PDB entry 7T4P | electron microscopy, 3.62 A resolution | chains A and B of the 9 polymer chains in the assembly

# Chain A
Name: Particulate methane monooxygenase alpha subunit
From: Methylococcus capsulatus str. Bath
Notes: EC 1.14.18.3
UniProtKB: G1UBD1 (PMOB_METCA); residues 1-414 here = UniProt positions 1-414
Sequence (414 residues; row label = number of the first residue in the row):
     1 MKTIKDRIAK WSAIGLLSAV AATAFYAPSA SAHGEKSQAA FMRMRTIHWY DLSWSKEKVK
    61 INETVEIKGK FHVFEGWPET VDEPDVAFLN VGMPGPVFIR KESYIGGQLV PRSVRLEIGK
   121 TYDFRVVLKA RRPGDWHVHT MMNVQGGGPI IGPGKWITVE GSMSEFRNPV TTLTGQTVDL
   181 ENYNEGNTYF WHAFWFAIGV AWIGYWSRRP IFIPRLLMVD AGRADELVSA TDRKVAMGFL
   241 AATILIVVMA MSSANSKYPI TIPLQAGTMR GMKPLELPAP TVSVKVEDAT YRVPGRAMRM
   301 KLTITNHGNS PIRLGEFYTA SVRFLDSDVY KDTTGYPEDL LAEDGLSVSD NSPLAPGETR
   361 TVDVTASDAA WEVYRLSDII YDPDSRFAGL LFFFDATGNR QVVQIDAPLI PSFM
Disordered / not traced: 1-32
Swiss-Prot annotation at these positions:
  - binding site (Cu cation): His33, His48, His72, His137, His139
  - mutagenesis: His48 (H48N: Impairs activity of soluble pmoB construct), His137 (H137A: Abolishes activity of soluble pmoB construct; when associated with A-139), His139 (H139A: Abolishes activity of soluble pmoB construct; when associated with A-137)
Ion coordination: Cu ion site 1: His33, His137, His139; Cu ion site 2: His48, His72
Ligand contacts: diundecyl phosphatidyl choline (PLC): Ile244, Val248, Met251, Asn255, Thr261

# Chain B
Name: Particulate methane monooxygenase beta subunit
From: Methylococcus capsulatus str. Bath
Notes: EC 1.14.18.3
UniProtKB: Q607G3 (PMOA_METCA); residues 1-247 here = UniProt positions 1-247
Sequence (247 residues; numbered 1 to 247; the number before each row is that of its first residue):
     1 MSAAQSAVRS HAEAVQVSRT IDWMALFVVF FVIVGSYHIH AMLTMGDWDF WSDWKDRRLW
    61 VTVTPIVLVT FPAAVQSYLW ERYRLPWGAT VCVLGLLLGE WINRYFNFWG WTYFPINFVF
   121 PASLVPGAII LDTVLMLSGS YLFTAIVGAM GWGLIFYPGN WPIIAPLHVP VEYNGMLMSI
   181 ADIQGYNYVR TGTPEYIRMV EKGTLRTFGK DVAPVSAFFS AFMSILIYFM WHFIGRWFSN
   241 ERFLQST
Disordered / not traced: 1-6
Ligand contacts:
  - 1,2-didecanoyl-sn-glycero-3-phosphocholine (P1O), molecule 1: Ser140, Leu142, Phe143, Ile146
  - 1,2-didecanoyl-sn-glycero-3-phosphocholine (P1O), molecule 2: Tyr141, Leu142, Phe229, His232, Phe233, Arg236
  - 1,2-didecanoyl-sn-glycero-3-phosphocholine (P1O), molecule 3: Trp237, Arg242, Phe243, Leu244, Gln245, Ser246, Thr247
  - diundecyl phosphatidyl choline (PLC), molecule 1: Thr44, Val67, Met199
  - diundecyl phosphatidyl choline (PLC), molecule 2: Arg57, Val147, Gly151, Leu154, Tyr157, Pro158, Trp161, Lys210, Asp211, Ala213, Pro214, Ala217, Phe218
  - diundecyl phosphatidyl choline (PLC), molecule 3: Leu59, Thr62, Val63, Ile66, Val67, Thr70, Met199, Thr204, Phe219, Met223, Ile227
  - diundecyl phosphatidyl choline (PLC), molecule 4: Met150, Lys210, Asp211, Pro214, Val215, Phe218
  - diundecyl phosphatidyl choline (PLC), molecule 5: Lys210, Pro214, Phe218

# Interface between chain A and chain B
Residue-residue contacts - 191 pairs, chain A then chain B:
  Val86(A) - Tyr196(B)  hydrophobic
  Phe88(A) - Pro194(B)  hydrophobic
  Phe88(A) - Glu195(B)
  Phe88(A) - Tyr196(B)  hydrophobic
  Asn90(A) - Val189(B)
  Asn90(A) - Arg190(B)  hydrogen bond (side chain-backbone)
  Asn90(A) - Thr191(B)
  Asn90(A) - Pro194(B)
  Val91(A) - Val189(B)
  Val91(A) - Thr191(B)
  Gly92(A) - Thr191(B)
  Met93(A) - Val189(B)  hydrophobic
  Met93(A) - Thr191(B)  hydrogen bond (backbone-side chain)
  Gly95(A) - Val189(B)
  Pro96(A) - Tyr113(B)
  Pro96(A) - Phe114(B)
  Pro96(A) - Tyr188(B)  hydrophobic
  Pro96(A) - Val189(B)
  Phe98(A) - Val189(B)
  Ile99(A) - Asn187(B)
  Ile99(A) - Tyr188(B)  hydrophobic
  Arg100(A) - Tyr186(B)  hydrogen bond (side chain-backbone)
  Arg100(A) - Asn187(B)  hydrogen bond (backbone-backbone)
  Arg100(A) - Val189(B)
  Lys101(A) - Tyr173(B)  hydrogen bond
  Lys101(A) - Tyr186(B)
  Glu102(A) - Asn174(B)
  Glu102(A) - Tyr186(B)
  Ser103(A) - Tyr186(B)  hydrogen bond
  Leu109(A) - Tyr173(B)
  Leu109(A) - Asn174(B)
  Leu109(A) - Tyr186(B)
  Pro111(A) - Met176(B)  hydrophobic
  Pro111(A) - Met178(B)  hydrophobic
  Pro111(A) - Tyr186(B)  hydrophobic
  Arg112(A) - Met176(B)
  Arg112(A) - Leu177(B)
  Arg112(A) - Met178(B)
  Arg112(A) - Glu195(B)
  Ser113(A) - Glu195(B)  hydrogen bond
  Ser113(A) - Tyr196(B)
  Arg131(A) - Trp109(B)
  Arg131(A) - Tyr113(B)  hydrogen bond (side chain-backbone)
  Arg132(A) - Tyr113(B)
  Met141(A) - Thr191(B)
  Asn143(A) - Pro194(B)
  Asn143(A) - Tyr196(B)
  Val144(A) - Tyr196(B)  hydrogen bond (backbone-side chain)
  Gln145(A) - Tyr196(B)
  Met163(A) - Trp109(B)  hydrophobic
  Met163(A) - Tyr113(B)  hydrophobic
  Asn168(A) - Asn187(B)
  Asn168(A) - Tyr188(B)
  Val170(A) - Val171(B)  hydrophobic
  Thr171(A) - Val171(B)
  Thr172(A) - Val169(B)
  Thr172(A) - Pro170(B)
  Thr172(A) - Val171(B)
  Thr172(A) - Ile180(B)
  Leu173(A) - Pro170(B)  hydrogen bond (backbone-backbone)
  Leu173(A) - Glu172(B)
  Leu173(A) - Leu177(B)  hydrophobic
  Thr174(A) - Val169(B)
  Leu180(A) - Asn117(B)  hydrogen bond (backbone-side chain)
  Leu180(A) - Ile180(B)  hydrophobic
  Leu180(A) - Ile183(B)  hydrophobic
  Leu180(A) - Gln184(B)
  Leu180(A) - Asn187(B)
  Leu180(A) - Tyr188(B)  hydrogen bond (backbone-side chain)
  Glu181(A) - Pro115(B)
  Glu181(A) - Asn117(B)
  Glu181(A) - Tyr188(B)  hydrogen bond
  Asn182(A) - Asn117(B)
  Tyr183(A) - Asn117(B)  hydrogen bond (backbone-side chain)
  Tyr183(A) - Pro166(B)  hydrogen bond (side chain-backbone)
  Tyr183(A) - Ile180(B)  hydrophobic
  Asn184(A) - Ile163(B)  hydrogen bond (side chain-backbone)
  Asn184(A) - Pro166(B)
  Asn184(A) - Leu167(B)
  Glu185(A) - Asn117(B)
  Asn187(A) - Pro162(B)  hydrogen bond (side chain-backbone)
  Asn187(A) - Ile163(B)
  Asn187(A) - Pro166(B)
  Thr188(A) - Phe120(B)
  Thr188(A) - Ile163(B)
  Tyr189(A) - Trp101(B)  hydrophobic
  Tyr189(A) - Tyr105(B)
  Tyr189(A) - Ile116(B)
  Trp191(A) - Pro162(B)
  Trp191(A) - Ile163(B)  hydrophobic
  His192(A) - Trp101(B)  hydrogen bond
  His192(A) - Pro121(B)  hydrogen bond (side chain-backbone)
  His192(A) - Ala122(B)
  His192(A) - Ser123(B)
  His192(A) - Ile163(B)
  Trp195(A) - Ser123(B)
  Trp195(A) - Val125(B)
  Trp195(A) - Pro126(B)  hydrophobic
  Phe196(A) - Leu94(B)
  Phe196(A) - Leu97(B)  hydrophobic
  Phe196(A) - Leu98(B)
  Gly199(A) - Thr90(B)
  Gly199(A) - Leu94(B)
  Val200(A) - Leu94(B)
  Trp202(A) - Pro86(B)  hydrogen bond (side chain-backbone)
  Trp202(A) - Trp87(B)
  Trp202(A) - Thr90(B)  hydrogen bond
  Trp202(A) - Ile129(B)
  Trp202(A) - Asp132(B)  hydrogen bond
  Trp202(A) - Met136(B)  hydrophobic
  Ile203(A) - Thr90(B)
  Ile203(A) - Val91(B)  hydrophobic
  Trp206(A) - Pro86(B)  hydrophobic
  Trp206(A) - Trp87(B)
  Trp206(A) - Met136(B)  hydrophobic
  Ser207(A) - Arg19(B)  hydrogen bond (backbone-side chain)
  Ser207(A) - Trp23(B)
  Arg208(A) - Arg19(B)  hydrogen bond (backbone-side chain)
  Arg209(A) - Arg19(B)  hydrogen bond (backbone-side chain)
  Pro210(A) - Arg19(B)
  Pro210(A) - Asp22(B)
  Ile211(A) - Arg19(B)
  Ile211(A) - Asp22(B)  hydrogen bond (backbone-side chain)
  Ile211(A) - Leu85(B)  hydrophobic
  Phe212(A) - Asp22(B)  hydrogen bond (backbone-side chain)
  Phe212(A) - Ala25(B)
  Phe212(A) - Leu26(B)
  Phe212(A) - Tyr83(B)
  Ile213(A) - Ile21(B)  hydrophobic
  Ile213(A) - Asp22(B)
  Pro214(A) - Ser18(B)
  Arg215(A) - Tyr83(B)  hydrogen bond (side chain-backbone)
  Arg215(A) - Arg84(B)  hydrogen bond (side chain-backbone)
  Arg215(A) - Leu85(B)
  Leu216(A) - Arg82(B)
  Leu216(A) - Tyr83(B)  hydrophobic
  Val219(A) - Glu81(B)
  Val219(A) - Arg82(B)
  Val219(A) - Arg84(B)
  Asp220(A) - Arg82(B)  salt bridge
  Leu227(A) - Tyr83(B)
  Val228(A) - Trp80(B)  hydrophobic
  Val228(A) - Arg84(B)
  Val228(A) - Met136(B)  hydrophobic
  Arg233(A) - Met136(B)
  Arg233(A) - Leu137(B)
  Arg233(A) - Ser138(B)
  Ala236(A) - Thr133(B)
  Ala236(A) - Met136(B)  hydrophobic
  Ala236(A) - Leu137(B)  hydrophobic
  Met237(A) - Leu137(B)  hydrophobic
  Phe239(A) - Ile129(B)
  Leu240(A) - Ile130(B)  hydrophobic
  Leu240(A) - Thr133(B)
  Thr243(A) - Pro126(B)
  Thr243(A) - Ile129(B)
  Ile244(A) - Ile130(B)  hydrophobic
  Val247(A) - Pro126(B)  hydrophobic
  Val247(A) - Ile155(B)  hydrophobic
  Val247(A) - Pro158(B)  hydrophobic
  Ala250(A) - Pro162(B)  hydrophobic
  Met251(A) - Pro158(B)  hydrophobic
  Met251(A) - Trp161(B)
  Ala254(A) - Pro162(B)  hydrophobic
  Ala254(A) - Ala165(B)  hydrophobic
  Asn255(A) - Trp161(B)  hydrogen bond
  Tyr258(A) - Pro166(B)  hydrophobic
  Ile260(A) - Val169(B)
  Ile260(A) - Pro170(B)
  Thr261(A) - Ala165(B)
  Thr261(A) - His168(B)
  Ile262(A) - His168(B)  hydrogen bond (backbone-backbone)
  Ile262(A) - Pro170(B)  hydrophobic
  Ile262(A) - Leu177(B)  hydrophobic
  Ile262(A) - Met178(B)
  Ile262(A) - Ser179(B)
  Pro263(A) - Arg57(B)
  Leu264(A) - Asp53(B)
  Leu264(A) - Lys55(B)
  Leu264(A) - Asp56(B)
  Leu264(A) - His168(B)
  Leu264(A) - Ser179(B)
  Leu264(A) - Ala181(B)  hydrophobic
  Leu264(A) - Asp182(B)
  Gln265(A) - Leu177(B)
  Gln265(A) - Asp182(B)  hydrogen bond (backbone-side chain)
  Gln265(A) - Arg198(B)  hydrogen bond (backbone-side chain)
  Ala266(A) - Arg198(B)
  Ala266(A) - Val200(B)  hydrophobic
  Ala266(A) - Lys202(B)
  Met269(A) - Met176(B)  hydrophobic
Other interface residues (no listed pair), chain A (91 interface residues in all): Ala87, Val110, Gly148, Val178, Ile198, Asp232, Gly267
Other interface residues (no listed pair), chain B (89 interface residues in all): Val29, Ser52, Trp54, Val134, Gly159, Gly185, Thr193, Glu201

# Summary
Chain A and chain B form an interface of 91 and 89 residues respectively; the contacts include 33 hydrogen
bonds and 1 salt bridge. Among the polar pairs are Asp220(A)-Arg82(B), Asn90(A)-Arg190(B) and
Met93(A)-Thr191(B).
Here chain A is Particulate methane monooxygenase alpha subunit and chain B is Particulate methane
monooxygenase beta subunit, both from Methylococcus capsulatus str. Bath. Entry 7T4P (CryoEM structure of
Methylococcus capsulatus (Bath) pMMO treated with potassium cyanide and copper in a native ...) was determined
by electron microscopy together with 7S4H, 7S4I, 7S4J, 7S4K, 7S4L, 7S4M and 7T4O from the same study.
